5D2N - chains C and H of the 5 polymer chains in the assembly; structure by X-ray diffraction, 2.10 A resolution.

# Chain C
Protein: C25 alpha
From: Homo sapiens
Sequence (203 residues; row label = number of the first residue in the row; numbering starts at 0):
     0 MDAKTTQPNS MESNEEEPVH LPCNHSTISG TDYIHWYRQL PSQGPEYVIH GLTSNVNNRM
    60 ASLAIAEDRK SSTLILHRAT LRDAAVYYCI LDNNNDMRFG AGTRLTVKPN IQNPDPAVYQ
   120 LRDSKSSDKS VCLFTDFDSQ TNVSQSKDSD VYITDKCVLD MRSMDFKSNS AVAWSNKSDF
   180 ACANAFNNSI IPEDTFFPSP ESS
Disordered / not traced: 0, 199-202
Disulfide bonds: Cys22-Cys88, Cys131-Cys181

# Chain H
Protein: HLA class I histocompatibility antigen, A-2 alpha chain
From: Homo sapiens
Reference sequence: P01892 (1A02_HUMAN); residues 1-275 here correspond to UniProt positions 25-299 (UniProt number = residue number + 24)
Sequence (276 residues; each row starts with the number of its first residue; numbering starts at 0):
     0 MGSHSMRYFF TSVSRPGRGE PRFIAVGYVD DTQFVRFDSD AASQRMEPRA PWIEQEGPEY
    60 WDGETRKVKA HSQTHRVDLG TLRGYYNQSE AGSHTVQRMY GCDVGSDWRF LRGYHQYAYD
   120 GKDYIALKED LRSWTAADMA AQTTKHKWEA AHVAEQLRAY LEGTCVEWLR RYLENGKETL
   180 QRTDAPKTHM THHAVSDHEA TLRCWALSFY PAEITLTWQR DGEDQTQDTE LVETRPAGDG
   240 TFQKWAAVVV PSGQEQRYTC HVQHEGLPKP LTLRWE
Disordered / not traced: 0-1, 275
Disulfide bonds: Cys101-Cys164, Cys203-Cys259
Construct notes: initiating methionine (0)

# How chain C and chain H interact
Pairs across the interface - 9 pairs, chain C then chain H:
  Gly29(C) with Ala158(H)
  Thr30(C) with Gln155(H); Tyr159(H)
  Tyr32(C) with Ala150(H), hydrogen bond (side chain-backbone); His151(H), hydrogen bond (side chain-backbone); Gln155(H)
  Leu51(C) with Glu154(H); Gln155(H)
  Thr52(C) with Glu154(H), hydrogen bond
Also at the interface, not in a pair above, chain C (6 interface residues in all): Ser53
Also at the interface, not in a pair above, chain H (7 interface residues in all): Val152
The authors on this interface:
  - interface residues, chain H: Ala150(H), His151(H), Glu154(H)

# Summary
Chain C and chain H form an interface of 6 and 7 residues respectively; the contacts include 3 hydrogen bonds.
Among the polar pairs are Tyr32(C)-Ala150(H), Tyr32(C)-His151(H) and Thr52(C)-Glu154(H). The paper reports
interface residues Ala150(H), His151(H) and Glu154(H).
Here chain C is C25 alpha and chain H is HLA class I histocompatibility antigen, A-2 alpha chain, both from
Homo sapiens. Entry 5D2N (Crystal structure of C25-NLV-HLA-A2 complex) was determined by X-ray diffraction
together with 5D2L from the same study.
